PDB entry 1YPH | X-ray diffraction, 1.34 A resolution | chains C and D of the 6 polymer chains in the assembly

[Chain C (and D)]
Molecule: CHYMOTRYPSIN A, chain B
From: Bos taurus
Notes: EC 3.4.21.1; chain D of this document is another copy of the same molecule, construct and numbering; everything in this record applies to it too
UniProt: P00766 (CTRA_BOVIN); residues 16-146 here = UniProt positions 16-146
Amino-acid sequence (131 residues; each row starts with the number of its first residue):
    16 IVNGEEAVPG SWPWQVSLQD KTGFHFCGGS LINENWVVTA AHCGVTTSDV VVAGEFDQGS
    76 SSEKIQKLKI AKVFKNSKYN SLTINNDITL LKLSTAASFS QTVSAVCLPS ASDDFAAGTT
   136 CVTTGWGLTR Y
Disulfide bonds: C42-C58
Curated features (UniProtKB/Swiss-Prot):
  - active site (Charge relay system): H57, D102

[Chain C / chain D interface]
Residue-residue contacts - 6 pairs, chain C then chain D:
  F39(C) with F39(D), hydrophobic; H40(D)
  H40(C) with F39(D)
  H57(C) with Y146(D)
  S96(C) with R145(D)
  Y146(C) with H57(D)
Interface residues without a listed pair, chain C (9 interface residues in all): T37, G74, I99, R145
Interface residues without a listed pair, chain D (9 interface residues in all): T37, G59, G74, I99

[In short]
The chain C/chain D interface involves 9 residues from each chain. From UniProt: active-site residues H57(C)
and D102(C) on chain C.
Chain C and chain D are both CHYMOTRYPSIN A, chain B (Bos taurus); the structure, High resolution structure of
bovine alpha-chymotrypsin, was determined by X-ray diffraction.
